PDB entry 7RIW | X-ray diffraction, 3.20 A resolution | chains A and F of the 13 polymer chains in the assembly

== Chain A ==
Molecule: DNA-directed RNA polymerase II subunit RPB1
From: Saccharomyces cerevisiae (strain ATCC 204508 / S288c)
Notes: EC 2.7.7.6
UniProtKB: P04050 (RPB1_YEAST); numbering as in UniProt (aligned over 1-1733)
Sequence (1733 residues; each row starts with the number of its first residue):
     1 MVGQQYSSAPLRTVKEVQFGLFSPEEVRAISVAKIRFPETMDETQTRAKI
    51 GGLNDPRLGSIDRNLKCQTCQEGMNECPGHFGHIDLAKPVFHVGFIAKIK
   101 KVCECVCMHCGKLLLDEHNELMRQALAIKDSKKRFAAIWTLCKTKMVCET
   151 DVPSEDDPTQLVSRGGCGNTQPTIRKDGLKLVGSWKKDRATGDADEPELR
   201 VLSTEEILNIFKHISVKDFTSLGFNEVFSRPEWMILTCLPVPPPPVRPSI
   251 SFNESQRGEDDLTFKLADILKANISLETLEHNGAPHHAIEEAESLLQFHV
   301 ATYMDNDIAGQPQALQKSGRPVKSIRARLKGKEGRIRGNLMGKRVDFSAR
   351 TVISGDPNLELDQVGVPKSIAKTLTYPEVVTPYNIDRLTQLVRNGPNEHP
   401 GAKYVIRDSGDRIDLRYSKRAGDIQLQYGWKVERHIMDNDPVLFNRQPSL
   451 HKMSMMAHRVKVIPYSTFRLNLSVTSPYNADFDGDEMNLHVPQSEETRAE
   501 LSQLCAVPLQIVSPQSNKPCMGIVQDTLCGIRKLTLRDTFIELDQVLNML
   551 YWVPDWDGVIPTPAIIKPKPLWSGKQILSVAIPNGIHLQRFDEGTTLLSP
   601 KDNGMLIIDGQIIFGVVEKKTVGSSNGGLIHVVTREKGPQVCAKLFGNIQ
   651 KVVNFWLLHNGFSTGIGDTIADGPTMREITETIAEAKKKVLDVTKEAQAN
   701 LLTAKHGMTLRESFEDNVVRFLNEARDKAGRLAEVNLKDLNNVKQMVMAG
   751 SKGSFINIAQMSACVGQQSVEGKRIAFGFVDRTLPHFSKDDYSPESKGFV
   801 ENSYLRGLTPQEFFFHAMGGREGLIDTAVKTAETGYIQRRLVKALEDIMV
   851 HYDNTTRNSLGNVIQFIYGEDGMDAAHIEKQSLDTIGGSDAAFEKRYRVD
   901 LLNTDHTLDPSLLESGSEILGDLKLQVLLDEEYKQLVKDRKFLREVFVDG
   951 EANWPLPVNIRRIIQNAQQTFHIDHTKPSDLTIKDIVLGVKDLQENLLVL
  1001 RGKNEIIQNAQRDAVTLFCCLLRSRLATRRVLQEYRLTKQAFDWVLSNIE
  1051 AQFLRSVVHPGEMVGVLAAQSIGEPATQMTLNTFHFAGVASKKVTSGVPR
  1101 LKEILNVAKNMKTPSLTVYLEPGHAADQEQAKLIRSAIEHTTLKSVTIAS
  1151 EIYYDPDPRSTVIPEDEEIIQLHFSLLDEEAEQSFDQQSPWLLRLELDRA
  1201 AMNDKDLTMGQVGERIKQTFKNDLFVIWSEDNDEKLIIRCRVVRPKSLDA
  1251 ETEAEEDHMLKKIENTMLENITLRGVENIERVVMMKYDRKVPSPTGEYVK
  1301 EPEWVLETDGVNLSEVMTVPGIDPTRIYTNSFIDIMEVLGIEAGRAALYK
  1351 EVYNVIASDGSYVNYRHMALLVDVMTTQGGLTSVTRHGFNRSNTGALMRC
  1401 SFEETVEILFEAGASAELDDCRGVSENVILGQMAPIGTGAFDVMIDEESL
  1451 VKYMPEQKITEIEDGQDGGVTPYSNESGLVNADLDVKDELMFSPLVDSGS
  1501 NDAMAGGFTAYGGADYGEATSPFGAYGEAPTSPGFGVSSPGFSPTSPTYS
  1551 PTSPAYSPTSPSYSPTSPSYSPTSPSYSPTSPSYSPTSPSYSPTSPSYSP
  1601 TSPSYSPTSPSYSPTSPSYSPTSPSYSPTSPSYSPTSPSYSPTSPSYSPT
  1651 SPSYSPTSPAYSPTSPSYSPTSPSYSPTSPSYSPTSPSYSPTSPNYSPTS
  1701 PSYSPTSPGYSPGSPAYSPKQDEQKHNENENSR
Unresolved in the structure: 1-2, 154-160, 187-198, 250-256, 1082-1091, 1177-1187, 1244-1256, 1447-1733
Curated features (UniProtKB/Swiss-Prot):
  - region: Pro248 to Asp260 (Lid loop), Asn306 to Lys323 (Rudder loop), Pro810 to Glu822 (Bridging helix)
  - binding site (Zn(2+)): Cys67, Cys70, Cys77, His80, Cys107, Cys110, Cys148, Cys167
  - binding site (Mg(2+)): Asp481, Asp483, Asp485
  - modified residue: Thr1471 (Phosphothreonine)
  - cross-link (Glycyl lysine isopeptide (Lys-Gly)): Lys695 (interchain with G-Cter in ubiquitin), Lys1246 (interchain with G-Cter in ubiquitin), Lys1350 (interchain with G-Cter in ubiquitin)
  - natural variant: Ser1653 to Pro1659 (deletion: In strain: A364A)
  - mutagenesis: Lys1246 (K1246R: Impairs ubiquitination during transcription stress)
Ion coordination: Zn2+ site 1: Cys67, Cys70, Cys77, His80; Zn2+ site 2: Cys107, Cys148; Mg2+: Asp483 (shared with 1 residue of chain R)

== Chain F ==
Molecule: DNA-directed RNA polymerases I, II, and III subunit RPABC2
From: Saccharomyces cerevisiae (strain ATCC 204508 / S288c)
UniProtKB: P20435 (RPAB2_YEAST); numbering as in UniProt (aligned over 1-155)
Sequence (155 residues; row label = number of the first residue in the row):
     1 MSDYEEAFNDGNENFEDFDVEHFSDEETYEEKPQFKDGETTDANGKTIVT
    51 GGNGPEDFQQHEQIRRKTLKEKAIPKDQRATTPYMTKYERARILGTRALQ
   101 ISMNAPVFVDLEGETDPLRIAMKELAEKKIPLVIRRYLPDGSFEDWSVEE
   151 LIVDL
Unresolved in the structure: 1-68, 155
Curated features (UniProtKB/Swiss-Prot):
  - region: Leu111 to Leu132 (Leucine-zipper)
  - modified residue: Ser24 (Phosphoserine)

== How chain A and chain F interact ==
Contacting residue pairs (60; chain A residue first):
  Val379(A) - Ser102(F)
  Val380(A) - Asn104(F)
  Thr381(A) - Ile101(F)
  Thr381(A) - Ser102(F)
  Thr381(A) - Asn104(F)
  Pro382(A) - Asn104(F)
  Tyr383(A) - Val107(F)
  Tyr383(A) - Leu111(F)  hydrophobic
  Tyr383(A) - Thr115(F)
  Gly429(A) - Asn104(F)
  Glu495(A) - Ala98(F)
  Glu495(A) - Leu99(F)
  Glu496(A) - Gly95(F)
  Glu496(A) - Leu99(F)
  Ala499(A) - Ala91(F)
  Ala499(A) - Gly95(F)
  Ala499(A) - Leu118(F)  hydrophobic
  Ser502(A) - Leu118(F)
  Gln503(A) - Arg90(F)  hydrogen bond
  Leu504(A) - Lys87(F)
  Leu504(A) - Ala91(F)  hydrophobic
  His851(A) - Pro139(F)
  Tyr852(A) - Thr81(F)
  Tyr852(A) - Glu89(F)  hydrogen bond
  Tyr852(A) - Arg136(F)
  Tyr852(A) - Tyr137(F)
  Asp853(A) - Pro139(F)
  Arg857(A) - Pro139(F)
  Arg1001(A) - Ala80(F)
  Arg1001(A) - Thr81(F)
  Arg1001(A) - Thr82(F)
  Arg1001(A) - Pro83(F)
  Leu1054(A) - Tyr84(F)
  Arg1055(A) - Asp154(F)  salt bridge
  His1059(A) - Thr86(F)
  His1059(A) - Lys87(F)  hydrogen bond (side chain-backbone)
  Pro1060(A) - Thr86(F)
  Pro1060(A) - Tyr88(F)
  Glu1062(A) - Lys87(F)  salt bridge
  Glu1062(A) - Tyr88(F)  hydrogen bond
  Met1433(A) - Arg92(F)
  Gly1437(A) - Tyr88(F)
  Thr1438(A) - Tyr88(F)
  Thr1438(A) - Arg92(F)  hydrogen bond (backbone-side chain)
  Phe1441(A) - Tyr88(F)
  Phe1441(A) - Glu89(F)
  Phe1441(A) - Arg92(F)  hydrogen bond (backbone-side chain)
  Phe1441(A) - Arg135(F)
  Asp1442(A) - Val133(F)
  Asp1442(A) - Ile134(F)
  Asp1442(A) - Arg135(F)  hydrogen bond (backbone-backbone)
  Val1443(A) - Ile93(F)  hydrophobic
  Val1443(A) - Leu132(F)  hydrophobic
  Val1443(A) - Val133(F)
  Met1444(A) - Leu132(F)
  Met1444(A) - Val133(F)  hydrogen bond (backbone-backbone)
  Met1444(A) - Arg135(F)
  Ile1445(A) - Pro131(F)
  Ile1445(A) - Val133(F)
  Asp1446(A) - Pro131(F)  hydrogen bond (backbone-backbone)
Also at the interface, not in a pair above, chain A (39 interface residues in all): Tyr428, Thr855, Asp874, Gly1002, Ala1051, Gly1061, Gly1439, Ala1440
Also at the interface, not in a pair above, chain F (39 interface residues in all): Arg79, Leu94, Thr96, Met103, Glu114, Pro117, Leu138

== In short ==
Chain A and chain F each contribute 39 residues to their interface; the contacts include 9 hydrogen bonds and
2 salt bridges. Among the polar pairs are Arg1055(A)-Asp154(F), Glu1062(A)-Lys87(F) and Gln503(A)-Arg90(F).
Chain A is DNA-directed RNA polymerase II subunit RPB1 and chain F is DNA-directed RNA polymerases I, II, and
III subunit RPABC2, both from Saccharomyces cerevisiae (strain ATCC 204508 / S288c); the structure, RNA
polymerase II elongation complex scaffold 2, without polyamide, was determined by X-ray diffraction (same
publication as 7RIM, 7RIP, 7RIQ, 7RIX and 7RIY).
